1FZF - chains C and F of the 10 polymer chains in the assembly; structure by X-ray diffraction, 2.70 A resolution.

[Chain C (and F)]
Protein: Fibrinogen
From: Homo sapiens
Notes: fragment: fragment double-d; chain F of this document is another copy of the same molecule, construct and numbering; everything in this record applies to it too
UniProtKB: P02679 (FIBG_HUMAN); aligned to UniProt positions 114-431 over residues 89-406 (the alignment contains insertions or deletions, so no single offset holds)
Chain sequence (319 residues; each row starts with the number of its first residue):
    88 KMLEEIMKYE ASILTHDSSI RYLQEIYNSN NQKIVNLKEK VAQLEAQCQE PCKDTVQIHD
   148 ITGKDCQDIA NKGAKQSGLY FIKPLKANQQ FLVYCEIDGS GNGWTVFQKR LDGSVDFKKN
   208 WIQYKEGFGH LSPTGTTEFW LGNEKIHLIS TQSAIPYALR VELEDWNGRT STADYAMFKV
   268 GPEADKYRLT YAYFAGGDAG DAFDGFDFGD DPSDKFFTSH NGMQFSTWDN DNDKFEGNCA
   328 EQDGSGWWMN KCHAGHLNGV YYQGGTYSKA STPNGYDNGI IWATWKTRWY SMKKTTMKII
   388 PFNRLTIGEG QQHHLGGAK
Unresolved in the structure: 88-101, 394-406 (chain F: 88-108, 394-406)
Disulfides: Cys-153/Cys-182, Cys-326/Cys-339
Metal / ion sites: Ca2+ site 1: Asp-294, Gly-296, Asp-297, Asp-298; Ca2+ site 2: Asp-318, Asp-320, Phe-322, Gly-324
Curated features (UniProtKB/Swiss-Prot):
  - cross-link: Gln-399 (Isoglutamyl lysine isopeptide (Gln-Lys) (interchain with K-432))

[How chain C and chain F interact]
Residue-residue contacts - 13 pairs, chain C then chain F:
  Met-264(C) / Tyr-278(F)
  Met-264(C) / Ala-279(F)
  Met-264(C) / Asn-308(F)
  Asp-272(C) / Ser-300(F)
  Arg-275(C) / Ser-300(F)  hydrogen bond
  Arg-275(C) / Phe-303(F)
  Thr-277(C) / Phe-303(F)
  Ala-279(C) / Asn-308(F)
  Ala-279(C) / Gly-309(F)
  Tyr-280(C) / Tyr-278(F)
  Tyr-280(C) / Ala-279(F)
  Gly-309(C) / Phe-303(F)
  Phe-389(C) / Ala-279(F)
Other interface residues (no listed pair), chain C (10 interface residues in all): Pro-243, Ala-271
Other interface residues (no listed pair), chain F (10 interface residues in all): Thr-277, Tyr-280, Pro-299, Phe-304

[Summary]
The chain C/chain F interface involves 10 residues from each chain, with 1 hydrogen bond. The hydrogen-bonded
pair is Arg-275(C)/Ser-300(F). Asp-318(C), Asp-320(C), Phe-322(C) and Gly-324(C) form the Ca2+ site 2. The
Ca2+ site 1 is built by Asp-294(C), Gly-296(C), Asp-297(C) and Asp-298(C).
Both chains are Fibrinogen (Homo sapiens). Entry 1FZF (Crystal structure of fragment double-D from human
fibrin with the peptide ligand gly-his-arg-pro-amide) was determined by X-ray diffraction, deposited together
with 1FZE and 1FZG.
